PDB entry 5NX1 | X-ray diffraction, 1.85 A resolution | chains A and C of the 4 polymer chains in the assembly

# Chain A
Molecule: Kallikrein-6
Source organism: Homo sapiens
Notes: EC 3.4.21.-
Reference sequence: Q92876 (KLK6_HUMAN); the construct lacks a stretch of the UniProt sequence and is renumbered around it, so the offset changes along the chain: 16-36 = UniProt 22-42; 38-67 = UniProt 43-72; 69-125 = UniProt 73-129; 127-130 = UniProt 130-133; 5 more segments
Amino-acid sequence (223 residues; numbered 16 to 246 plus 3 insertion-coded residues; 11 numbers in that range are skipped by the numbering (no residue carries them; nothing is unmodelled there); the number before each row is that of its first residue; a row labelled like 186A-186B holds insertion residues (186A, then the next letters in order)):
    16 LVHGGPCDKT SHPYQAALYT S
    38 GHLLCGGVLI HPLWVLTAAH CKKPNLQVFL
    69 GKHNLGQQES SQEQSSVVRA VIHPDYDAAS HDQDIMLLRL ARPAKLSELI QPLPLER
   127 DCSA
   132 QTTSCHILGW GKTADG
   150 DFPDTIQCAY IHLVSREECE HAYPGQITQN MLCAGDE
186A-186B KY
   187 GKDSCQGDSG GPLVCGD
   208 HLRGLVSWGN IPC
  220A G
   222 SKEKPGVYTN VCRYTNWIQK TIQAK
Disordered / not traced: 246
Differences from the reference sequence: conflict Gly74 (Arg78 in Q92876), Gln76 (Arg80 in Q92876), Gln132 (Asn134 in Q92876)
Cystine bridges: Cys22-Cys157, Cys42-Cys58, Cys128-Cys233, Cys136-Cys201, Cys168-Cys182, Cys191-Cys220
UniProt features mapped onto this chain:
  - active site (Charge relay system): His57, Asp102, Ser195
What the authors report for this chain:
  - specificity-determining residues: His39, Leu40, Leu41 (by similarity / conservation)

# Chain C
Molecule: Amyloid-beta A4 protein
Source organism: Homo sapiens
Reference sequence: P05067 (A4_HUMAN), isoform P05067-8; residues 3-60 here correspond to UniProt positions 289-346 (UniProt number = residue number + 286)
Amino-acid sequence (81 residues; numbered -9 to 71; the number before each row is that of its first residue; numbers below 1 keep their minus sign (Tyr-9 is residue -9)):
    -9 YVDYKDDDDK EFEVCSEQAE TGPCRAMISR WYFDVTEGKC APFFYGGCGG NRNNFDTEEY
    51 CMAVCGSAIP RHHHHHHAAA N
Disordered / not traced: -9 to 2, 57-71
Differences from the reference sequence: expression tag (-9 to 2, 61-71)
Cystine bridges: Cys5-Cys55, Cys14-Cys38, Cys30-Cys51
What the authors report for this chain:
  - conformationally variable residues (side-chain flip): Arg15

# Chain A / chain C interface
Residue-residue contacts (40; chain A residue first):
  His39(A) with Ser19(C), hydrogen bond
  Leu40(A) with Met17(C)
  Leu41(A) with Ala16(C); Met17(C), hydrogen bond (backbone-backbone); Ile18(C), hydrophobic
  Cys42(A) with Ala16(C), hydrophobic
  His57(A) with Cys14(C); Arg15(C); Ala16(C); Gly36(C)
  His99(A) with Cys14(C); Cys38(C), hydrogen bond
  Phe151(A) with Met17(C), hydrophobic
  Asp189(A) with Arg15(C), salt bridge
  Ser190(A) with Arg15(C), hydrogen bond (backbone-side chain)
  Cys191(A) with Arg15(C)
  Gln192(A) with Thr11(C); Gly12(C); Cys14(C), hydrogen bond (side chain-backbone); Arg15(C); Ala16(C)
  Gly193(A) with Arg15(C), hydrogen bond (backbone-backbone); Ala16(C); Met17(C)
  Asp194(A) with Arg15(C), hydrogen bond (backbone-backbone)
  Ser195(A) with Arg15(C), hydrogen bond (backbone-backbone); Ala16(C), hydrogen bond (side chain-backbone)
  Val213(A) with Arg15(C)
  Ser214(A) with Cys14(C); Arg15(C), hydrogen bond (backbone-backbone)
  Trp215(A) with Pro13(C); Cys14(C), hydrophobic; Arg15(C)
  Gly216(A) with Pro13(C), hydrogen bond (backbone-backbone); Arg15(C)
  Asn217(A) with Arg15(C), hydrogen bond (backbone-side chain)
  Ile218(A) with Thr11(C); Gly12(C); Arg15(C)
  Cys220(A) with Arg15(C)
Other interface residues (no listed pair), chain A (24 interface residues in all): Cys58, Lys60, Ala96
Other interface residues (no listed pair), chain C (13 interface residues in all): Phe34, Gly37
Interface features reported in the paper:
  - interface residues, chain A: Leu40(A), Leu41(A)
  - interface residues, chain C: Met17(C), Ile18(C)

# Overview
24 residues of chain A and 13 residues of chain C are in contact, with 12 hydrogen bonds and 1 salt bridge.
Polar contacts include Asp189(A)-Arg15(C), His39(A)-Ser19(C) and His99(A)-Cys38(C). UniProt lists 3
active-site residues on chain A. From the paper: interface residues Leu40(A), Leu41(A) and Met17(C) among
others; specificity determinants His39(A), Leu40(A) and Leu41(A).
Here chain A is Kallikrein-6 and chain C is Amyloid-beta A4 protein, both from Homo sapiens. Entry 5NX1
(Combinatorial Engineering of Proteolytically Resistant APPI Variants that Selectively Inhibit Human
Kallikrein 6 for Cancer Therapy) was determined by X-ray diffraction, deposited together with 5NX3.
